Entry 8TYQ (electron microscopy, 2.99 A resolution); this record covers chains A and B.

Chain A:
Name: Leucine-rich repeat serine/threonine-protein kinase 2
Organism: Homo sapiens
UniProtKB: Q5S007 (LRRK2_HUMAN); residue numbers follow UniProt; this construct covers 1-2527
Sequence (2527 residues; numbered 1 to 2527; the number before each row is that of its first residue):
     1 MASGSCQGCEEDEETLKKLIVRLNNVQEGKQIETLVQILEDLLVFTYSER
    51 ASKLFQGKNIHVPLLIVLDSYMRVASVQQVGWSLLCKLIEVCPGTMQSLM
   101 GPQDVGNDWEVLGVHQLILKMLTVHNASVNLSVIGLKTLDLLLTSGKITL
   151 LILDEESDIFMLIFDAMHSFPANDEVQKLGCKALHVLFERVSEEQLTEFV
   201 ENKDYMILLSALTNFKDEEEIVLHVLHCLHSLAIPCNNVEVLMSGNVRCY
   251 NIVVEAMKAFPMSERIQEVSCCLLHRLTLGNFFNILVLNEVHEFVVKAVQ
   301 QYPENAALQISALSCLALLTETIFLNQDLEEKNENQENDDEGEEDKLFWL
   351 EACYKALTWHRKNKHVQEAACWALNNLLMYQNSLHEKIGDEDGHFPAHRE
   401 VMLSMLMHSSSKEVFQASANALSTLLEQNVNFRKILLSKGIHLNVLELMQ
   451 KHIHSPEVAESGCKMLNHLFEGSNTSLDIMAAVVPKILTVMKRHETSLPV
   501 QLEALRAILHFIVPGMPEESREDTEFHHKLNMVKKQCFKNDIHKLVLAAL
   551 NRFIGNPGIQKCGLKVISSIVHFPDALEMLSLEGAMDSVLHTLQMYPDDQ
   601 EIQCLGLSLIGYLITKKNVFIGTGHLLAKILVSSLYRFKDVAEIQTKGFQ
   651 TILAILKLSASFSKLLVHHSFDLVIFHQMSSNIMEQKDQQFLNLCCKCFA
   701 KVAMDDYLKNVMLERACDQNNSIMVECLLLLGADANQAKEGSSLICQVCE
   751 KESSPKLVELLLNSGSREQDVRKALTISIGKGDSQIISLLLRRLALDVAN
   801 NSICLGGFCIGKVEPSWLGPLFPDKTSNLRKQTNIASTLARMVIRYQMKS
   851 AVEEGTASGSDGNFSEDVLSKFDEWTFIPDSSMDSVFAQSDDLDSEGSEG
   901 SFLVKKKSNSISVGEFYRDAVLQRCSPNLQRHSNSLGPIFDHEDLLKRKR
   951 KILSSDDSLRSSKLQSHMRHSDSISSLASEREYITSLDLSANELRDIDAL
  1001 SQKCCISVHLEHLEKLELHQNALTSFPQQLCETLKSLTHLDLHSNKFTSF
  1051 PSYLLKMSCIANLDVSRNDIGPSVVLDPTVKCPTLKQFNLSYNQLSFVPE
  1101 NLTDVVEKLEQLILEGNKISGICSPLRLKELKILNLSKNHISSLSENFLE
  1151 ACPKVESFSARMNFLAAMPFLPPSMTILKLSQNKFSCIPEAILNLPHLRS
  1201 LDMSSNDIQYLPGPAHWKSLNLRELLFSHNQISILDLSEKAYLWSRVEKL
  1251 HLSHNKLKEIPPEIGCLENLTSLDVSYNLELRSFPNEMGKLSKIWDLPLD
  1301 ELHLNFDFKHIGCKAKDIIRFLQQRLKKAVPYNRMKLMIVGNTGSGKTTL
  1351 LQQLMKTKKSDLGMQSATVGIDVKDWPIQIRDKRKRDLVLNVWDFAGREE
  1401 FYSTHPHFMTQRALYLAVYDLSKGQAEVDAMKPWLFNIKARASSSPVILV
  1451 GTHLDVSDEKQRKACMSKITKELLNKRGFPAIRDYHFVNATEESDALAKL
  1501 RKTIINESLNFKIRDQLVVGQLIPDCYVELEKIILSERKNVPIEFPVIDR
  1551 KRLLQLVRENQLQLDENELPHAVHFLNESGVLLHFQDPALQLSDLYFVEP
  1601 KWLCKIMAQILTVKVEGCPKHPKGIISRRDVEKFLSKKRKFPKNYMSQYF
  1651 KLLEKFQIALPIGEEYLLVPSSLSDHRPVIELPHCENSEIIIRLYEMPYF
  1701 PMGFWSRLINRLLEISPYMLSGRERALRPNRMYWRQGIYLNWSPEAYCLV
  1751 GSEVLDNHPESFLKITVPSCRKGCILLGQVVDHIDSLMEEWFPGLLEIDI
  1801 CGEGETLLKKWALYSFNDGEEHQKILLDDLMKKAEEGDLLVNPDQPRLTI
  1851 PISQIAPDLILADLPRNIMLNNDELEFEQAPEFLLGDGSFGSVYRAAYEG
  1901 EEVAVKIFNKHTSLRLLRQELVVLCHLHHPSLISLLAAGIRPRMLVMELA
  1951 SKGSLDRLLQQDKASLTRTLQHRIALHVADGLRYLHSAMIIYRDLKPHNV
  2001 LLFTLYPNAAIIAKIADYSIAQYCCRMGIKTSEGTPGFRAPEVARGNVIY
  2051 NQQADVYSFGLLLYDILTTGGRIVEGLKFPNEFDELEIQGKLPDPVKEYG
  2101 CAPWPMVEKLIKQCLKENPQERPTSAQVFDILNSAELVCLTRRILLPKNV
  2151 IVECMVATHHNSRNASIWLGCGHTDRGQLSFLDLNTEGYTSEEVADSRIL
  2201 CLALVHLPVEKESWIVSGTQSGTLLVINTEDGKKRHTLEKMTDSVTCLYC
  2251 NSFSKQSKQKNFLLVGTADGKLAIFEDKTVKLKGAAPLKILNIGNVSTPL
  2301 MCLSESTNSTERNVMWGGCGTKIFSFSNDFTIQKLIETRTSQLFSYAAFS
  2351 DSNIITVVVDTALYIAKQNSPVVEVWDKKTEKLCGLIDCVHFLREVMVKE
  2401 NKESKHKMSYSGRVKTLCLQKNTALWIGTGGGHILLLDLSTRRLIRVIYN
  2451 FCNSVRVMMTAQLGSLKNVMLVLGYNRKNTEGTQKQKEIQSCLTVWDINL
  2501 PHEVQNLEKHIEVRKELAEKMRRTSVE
Unresolved in the structure: 1-1334, 1355-1369, 1379-1387, 1396-1398, 1403-1412, 1438-1440, 1470-1479, 1489-1497, 1510-1529, 1541-1549, 1555-1558, 1584-1599, 1614-1627, 1663-1667, 1719-1727, 1797-1806, 1910-1912, 2021-2035, 2043-2050, 2072-2090, 2159-2164, 2251-2260, 2307-2313, 2398-2407, 2478-2487, 2526-2527
Construct notes: engineered mutation Ser2019 (Gly in Q5S007)
Residues lining bound ligands: T3X (4-methyl-N-{4-[(4-methylpiperazin-1-yl)methyl]-3-(trifluoromethyl)phenyl}-3-[(1H-pyrazolo[3,4-b]pyridin-5-yl)ethynyl]benzamide): Leu1885, Phe1890, Val1893, Ala1904, Lys1906, Glu1920, Val1923, Leu1924, Leu1927, Leu1932, Ile1933, Met1947, Glu1948, Leu1949, Ala1950, Gly1953, Ser1954, Leu1985, Ile1990, Tyr1992, Arg1993, Leu2001, Ile2015, Ala2016, Asp2017, Tyr2018
From the paper describing this entry:
  - binding site for T3X: Phe1890
  - conformationally variable residues (loop rearrangement, side-chain flip): Phe1890, His1998
  - contacts within the chain: Phe1890-Tyr2018
  - mutagenesis - G2019S: decreased binding to MLi-2
  - disease-associated variants - G2019S: increased catalytic activity (citing earlier work)
  - disease-associated variants - I2020T (citing earlier work)

Chain B:
Name: Designed Ankyrin Repeats Protein E11
Organism: synthetic construct
Sequence (182 residues; row label = number of the first residue in the row):
     1 MRGSHHHHHHHHGSDLGKKLLEAARAGQDDEVRILMANGADVNATDEAGV
    51 TPLHLAADSGHLEIVEVLLKTGADVNAWDHYGFTPLHLAAHVGHLEIVEV
   101 LLKAGADVNAQDHAGWTPLHLAALYGHLEIVEVLLKHGADVNAQDMWGET
   151 PFDLAIDNGNEDIAEVLQKAAKLNDYKDDDDK
Unresolved in the structure: 1-42, 127, 156-182

How chain A and chain B interact:
Contacting residue pairs - 27 pairs, chain A then chain B:
  Tyr2346(A) - Asp46(B)  hydrogen bond
  Tyr2346(A) - Ala48(B)
  Tyr2346(A) - Val50(B)
  Tyr2346(A) - Leu55(B)  hydrophobic
  Tyr2346(A) - Asp58(B)
  Ala2347(A) - Asp58(B)
  Ala2348(A) - His91(B)  hydrogen bond (backbone-side chain)
  Phe2349(A) - Phe83(B)  hydrophobic
  Asn2369(A) - Leu124(B)
  Asn2369(A) - Tyr125(B)
  Pro2371(A) - Tyr81(B)  hydrophobic
  Asp2388(A) - Tyr81(B)  hydrogen bond
  Val2390(A) - Tyr81(B)  hydrophobic
  Arg2394(A) - His80(B)  hydrogen bond
  Met2408(A) - Met146(B)
  Ser2409(A) - Met146(B)
  Tyr2410(A) - His113(B)
  Tyr2410(A) - Met146(B)
  Ser2411(A) - His113(B)  hydrogen bond (backbone-side chain)
  Ser2411(A) - Trp147(B)
  Arg2413(A) - Phe83(B)
  Arg2413(A) - Asp112(B)  salt bridge
  Arg2413(A) - His113(B)
  Arg2413(A) - Trp116(B)
  Arg2477(A) - Met146(B)
  Arg2477(A) - Trp147(B)
  Arg2477(A) - Glu149(B)  salt bridge
Interface residues without a listed pair, chain A (20 interface residues in all): Gln2368, Val2372, Gly2430, Asn2453, Ser2454
Interface residues without a listed pair, chain B (20 interface residues in all): Leu88, Val92, Ala114

Overview:
Chain A and chain B each contribute 20 residues to their interface, with 5 hydrogen bonds and 2 salt bridges.
Polar pairs include Arg2413(A)-Asp112(B), Arg2477(A)-Glu149(B) and Tyr2346(A)-Asp46(B). Bound to chain A:
compound T3X. From the paper: a binding site for T3X at Phe1890(A); G2019S of chain A reduces binding to
MLi-2.
Here chain A is Leucine-rich repeat serine/threonine-protein kinase 2 (Homo sapiens) and chain B is Designed
Ankyrin Repeats Protein E11 (synthetic construct). Entry 8TYQ (Structure of the C-terminal half of LRRK2 bound
to GZD-824 (G2019S mutant)) was determined by electron microscopy together with 8TZB, 8TZC and 8TZH from the
same study.
